9BVT - chains B and X of the 14 polymer chains in the assembly; structure by X-ray diffraction, 3.40 A resolution.

Chain B:
Name: DNA-directed RNA polymerase subunit beta
Source organism: Saccharomyces cerevisiae
Notes: EC 2.7.7.6
Reference sequence: A0A6A5Q4H2 (A0A6A5Q4H2_YEASX); residues 1-1224 here = UniProt positions 1-1224
Sequence (1224 residues; row label = number of the first residue in the row):
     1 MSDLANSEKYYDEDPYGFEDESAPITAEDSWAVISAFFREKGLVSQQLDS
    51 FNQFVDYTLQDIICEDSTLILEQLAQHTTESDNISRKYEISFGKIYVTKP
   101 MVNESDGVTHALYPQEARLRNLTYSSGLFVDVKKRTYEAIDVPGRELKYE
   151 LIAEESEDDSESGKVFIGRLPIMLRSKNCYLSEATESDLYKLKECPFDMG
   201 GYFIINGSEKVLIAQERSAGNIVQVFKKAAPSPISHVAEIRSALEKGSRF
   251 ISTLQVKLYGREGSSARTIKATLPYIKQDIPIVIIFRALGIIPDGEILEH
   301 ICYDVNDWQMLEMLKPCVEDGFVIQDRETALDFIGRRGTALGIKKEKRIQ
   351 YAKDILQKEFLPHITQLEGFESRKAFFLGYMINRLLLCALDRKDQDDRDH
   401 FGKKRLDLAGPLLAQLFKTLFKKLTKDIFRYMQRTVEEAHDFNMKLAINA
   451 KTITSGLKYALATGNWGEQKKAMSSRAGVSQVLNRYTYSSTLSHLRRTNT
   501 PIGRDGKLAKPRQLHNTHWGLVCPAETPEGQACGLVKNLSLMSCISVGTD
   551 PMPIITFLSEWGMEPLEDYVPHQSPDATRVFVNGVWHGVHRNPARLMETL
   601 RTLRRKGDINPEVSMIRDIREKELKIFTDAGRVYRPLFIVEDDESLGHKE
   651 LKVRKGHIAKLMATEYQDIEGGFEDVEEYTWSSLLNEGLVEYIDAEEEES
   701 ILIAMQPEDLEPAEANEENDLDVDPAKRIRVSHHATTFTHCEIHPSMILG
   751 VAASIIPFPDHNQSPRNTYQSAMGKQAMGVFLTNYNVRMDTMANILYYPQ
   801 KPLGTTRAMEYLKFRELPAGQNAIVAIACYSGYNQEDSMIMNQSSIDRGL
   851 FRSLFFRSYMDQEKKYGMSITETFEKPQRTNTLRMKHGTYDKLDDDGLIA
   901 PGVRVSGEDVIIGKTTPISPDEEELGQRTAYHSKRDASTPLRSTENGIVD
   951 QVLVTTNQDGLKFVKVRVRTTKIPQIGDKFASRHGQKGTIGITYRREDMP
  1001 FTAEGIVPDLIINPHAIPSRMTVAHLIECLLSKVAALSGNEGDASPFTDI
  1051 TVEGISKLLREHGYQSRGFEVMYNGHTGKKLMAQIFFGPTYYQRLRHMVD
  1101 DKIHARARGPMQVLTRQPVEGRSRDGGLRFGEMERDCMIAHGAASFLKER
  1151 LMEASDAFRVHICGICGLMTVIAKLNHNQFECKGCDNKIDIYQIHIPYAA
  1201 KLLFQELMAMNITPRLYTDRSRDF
Not modelled in the structure: 1-19, 65-89, 133-164, 336-347, 434-445, 473-474, 503-509, 643-650, 667-679, 713-725, 879-883, 918-933
Bound ions: Mn2+: Asp837 (shared with 2 residues of chain A); Zn2+: Cys1163, Cys1166, Cys1185
What the authors report for this chain:
  - mutagenesis - E529A, E529D, Y769F: increased catalytic activity (citing earlier work)
  - mutagenesis - E529Q: decreased catalytic activity (citing earlier work)

Chain X:
Molecule: 10-nt RNA strand
Sequence (10 nucleotides; each row starts with the number of its first residue):
     1 AUCGAGAGGA
Bound ions: Mn2+: A10 (shared with 3 residues of chain A)

Interface between chain B and chain X:
Contacting residue pairs (14; chain B residue first):
  Asn465(B) with A5(X), sugar contact
  Ala477(B) with G6(X), phosphate contact
  Gly478(B) with G6(X), sugar contact
  Gln481(B) with G6(X), hydrogen bond to the phosphate; A7(X), hydrogen bond to the phosphate
  Gln776(B) with G8(X), phosphate contact; G9(X), phosphate contact
  Lys979(B) with G9(X), hydrogen bond to the phosphate; A10(X), salt bridge to the phosphate
  Lys987(B) with A10(X), salt bridge to the phosphate
  Arg1096(B) with G8(X), sugar contact
  His1097(B) with G9(X), sugar contact
  Lys1102(B) with G9(X), hydrogen bond to the sugar
  Arg1124(B) with U2(X), salt bridge to the phosphate
Interface residues without a listed pair, chain B (19 interface residues in all): Thr463, Asn484, Arg497, Asn499, Pro528, Glu529, Met773, Gln1112
Interface residues without a listed pair, chain X (9 interface residues in all): A1, C3

Summary:
The interface between chain B and chain X involves 19 residues on one side and 9 on the other; the contacts
include 4 hydrogen bonds and 3 salt bridges. Polar pairs include Lys1102(B)-G9(X), Gln481(B)-G6(X) and
Gln481(B)-A7(X). The paper reports that E529A, E529D and Y769F of chain B increase catalytic activity; E529Q
of chain B reduces catalytic activity.
Chain B is DNA-directed RNA polymerase subunit beta (Saccharomyces cerevisiae) and chain X is a 10-nt RNA
strand; the structure, RNA Pol II - High Mn(+2) concentration, was determined by X-ray diffraction, deposited
together with 9BW0, 8U9R and 8U9X.
